7C9X - chains B and D of the 4 polymer chains in the assembly; structure by electron microscopy, 3.40 A resolution.

[Chain B]
Name: VP2
Source organism: Echovirus E3
UniProt: A0A0K0LDT3 (A0A0K0LDT3_9ENTO); residues 1-261 here correspond to UniProt positions 70-330 (UniProt number = residue number + 69)
Amino-acid sequence (261 residues; each row starts with the number of its first residue):
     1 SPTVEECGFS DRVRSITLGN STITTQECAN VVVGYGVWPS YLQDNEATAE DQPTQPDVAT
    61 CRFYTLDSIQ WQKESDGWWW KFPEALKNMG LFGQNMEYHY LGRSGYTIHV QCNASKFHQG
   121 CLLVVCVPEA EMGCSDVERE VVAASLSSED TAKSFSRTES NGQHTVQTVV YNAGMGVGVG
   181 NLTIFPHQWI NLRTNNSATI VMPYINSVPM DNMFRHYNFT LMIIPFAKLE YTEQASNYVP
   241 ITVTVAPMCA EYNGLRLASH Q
Disordered / not traced: 1-10

[Chain D]
Name: VP4
Source organism: Echovirus E3
UniProt: A0A291S400 (A0A291S400_9ENTO); residues 2-69 here = UniProt positions 2-69
Amino-acid sequence (68 residues; row label = number of the first residue in the row):
     2 GAQVSTQKTG AHETSLTASG NSTIHYTNIN YYKDAASNSA NRQDFTQDPS KFTEPMKDVM
    62 IKSLPALN
Disordered / not traced: 14-23, 69

[How chain B and chain D interact]
Contacting residue pairs (16):
  Arg-12(B) / Leu-68(D)
  Arg-14(B) / Lys-58(D)
  Arg-14(B) / Asp-59(D)  salt bridge
  Ala-29(B) / Leu-68(D)
  Asn-30(B) / Met-57(D)
  Asn-30(B) / Asp-59(D)
  Asn-30(B) / Met-61(D)
  Val-31(B) / Met-57(D)
  Val-31(B) / Lys-58(D)  hydrogen bond (backbone-backbone)
  Val-32(B) / Pro-56(D)
  Val-33(B) / Pro-56(D)  hydrogen bond (backbone-backbone)
  Val-33(B) / Lys-58(D)
  Gly-34(B) / Pro-56(D)
  Tyr-35(B) / Lys-52(D)
  Tyr-35(B) / Phe-53(D)  hydrophobic
  Trp-38(B) / Lys-58(D)
Other interface residues (no listed pair), chain B (12 interface residues in all): Cys-28, Gly-36

[Summary]
The interface between chain B and chain D involves 12 residues on one side and 8 on the other, with 2 hydrogen
bonds and 1 salt bridge. Among the polar pairs are Arg-14(B)/Asp-59(D), Val-31(B)/Lys-58(D) and
Val-33(B)/Pro-56(D).
Here chain B is VP2 and chain D is VP4, both from Echovirus E3. Entry 7C9X (Echovirus 3 F-particle) was
determined by electron microscopy (same publication as 7C9S, 7C9T, 7C9U, 7C9V, 7C9W, 7C9Y and 7C9Z).
